Entry 9UDI (electron microscopy, 3.01 A resolution); this record covers chains A and D of the 4 polymer chains in the assembly.

[Chain A]
Protein: Transposase
Organism: Rothia dentocariosa
UniProtKB: A0A7D4LAR1 (A0A7D4LAR1_9MICC); residue numbers follow UniProt; this construct covers 1-540
Chain sequence (540 residues; numbered 1 to 540; the number before each row is that of its first residue):
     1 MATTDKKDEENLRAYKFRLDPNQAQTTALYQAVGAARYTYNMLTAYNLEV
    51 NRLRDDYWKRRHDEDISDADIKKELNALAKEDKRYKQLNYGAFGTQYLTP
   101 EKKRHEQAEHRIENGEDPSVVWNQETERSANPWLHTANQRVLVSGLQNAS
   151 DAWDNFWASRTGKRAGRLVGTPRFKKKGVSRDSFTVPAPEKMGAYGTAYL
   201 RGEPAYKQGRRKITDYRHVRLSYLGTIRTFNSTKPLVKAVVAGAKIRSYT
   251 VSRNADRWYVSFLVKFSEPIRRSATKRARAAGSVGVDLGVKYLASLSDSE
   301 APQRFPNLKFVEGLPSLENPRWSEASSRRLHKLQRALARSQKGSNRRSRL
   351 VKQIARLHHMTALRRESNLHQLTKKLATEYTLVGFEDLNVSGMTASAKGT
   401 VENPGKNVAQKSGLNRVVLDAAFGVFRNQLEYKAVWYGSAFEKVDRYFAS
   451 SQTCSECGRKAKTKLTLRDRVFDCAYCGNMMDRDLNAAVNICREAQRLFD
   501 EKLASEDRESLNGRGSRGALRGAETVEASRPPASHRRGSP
Disordered / not traced: 1-10, 268-540
Reported in the primary citation:
  - mutagenesis - R140A, P189A, E190A, K191A/R220A: abolished catalytic activity
  - mutagenesis - K102A, P187A, R201A/R211A, R220A: decreased catalytic activity
  - mutagenesis - K191A, R201A, R211A: unchanged catalytic activity
  - catalytic residues: Asp287, Glu386, Asp484 (proposed by the authors, not directly observed)

[Chain D]
Molecule: 14-nt DNA strand
Sequence (14 nucleotides; each row starts with the number of its first residue; numbers below 1 keep their minus sign (DG-12 is residue -12)):
   -12 GCTGTGAGAAACCG
Disordered / not traced: 0-1

[Chain A / chain D interface]
Pairs across the interface (19; chain A residue first):
  Tyr90(A) - DC-1(D)  base contact
  Gly91(A) - DC-1(D)  base contact
  Thr95(A) - DA-2(D)  sugar contact
  Thr95(A) - DC-1(D)  base contact
  Thr99(A) - DA-2(D)  phosphate contact
  Lys102(A) - DA-3(D)  salt bridge to the phosphate
  Asn138(A) - DA-4(D)  hydrogen bond to the phosphate
  Gln139(A) - DA-4(D)  phosphate contact
  Gln139(A) - DA-3(D)  base contact
  Arg140(A) - DA-3(D)  base contact
  Val143(A) - DC-1(D)  base contact
  Lys191(A) - DA-6(D)  salt bridge to the phosphate
  Tyr199(A) - DA-6(D)  phosphate contact
  Leu200(A) - DA-6(D)  phosphate contact
  Leu200(A) - DG-5(D)  phosphate contact
  Arg201(A) - DT-8(D)  hydrogen bond to the base
  Arg201(A) - DA-6(D)  phosphate contact
  Arg220(A) - DA-6(D)  salt bridge to the phosphate
  Tyr223(A) - DG-5(D)  phosphate contact
Also at the interface, not in a pair above, chain A (17 interface residues in all): Ala137, Ser222
Also at the interface, not in a pair above, chain D (8 interface residues in all): DG-7

[Overview]
The interface between chain A and chain D involves 17 residues on one side and 8 on the other, with 2 hydrogen
bonds and 3 salt bridges. Polar pairs include Arg201(A)-DT-8(D), Asn138(A)-DA-4(D) and Lys102(A)-DA-3(D). From
the paper: catalytic residues Asp287(A), Glu386(A) and Asp484(A); R140A, P189A and E190A of chain A, among
others, abolish catalytic activity; 11 substitutions were tested in all.
Here chain A is Transposase (Rothia dentocariosa) and chain D is a 14-nt DNA strand. Entry 9UDI (Cryo-EM
structure of the RdCas12n-sgRNA-DNA ternary complex, Conformation 2) was determined by electron microscopy,
deposited together with 9J09.
